PDB entry 4J8W | X-ray diffraction, 2.41 A resolution | chains E and I of the 10 polymer chains in the assembly

# Chain E
Protein: Histone H3.2
From: Xenopus laevis
UniProt: P84233 (H32_XENLA); residues 1-135 here correspond to UniProt positions 2-136 (UniProt number = residue number + 1)
Chain sequence (135 residues; each row starts with the number of its first residue):
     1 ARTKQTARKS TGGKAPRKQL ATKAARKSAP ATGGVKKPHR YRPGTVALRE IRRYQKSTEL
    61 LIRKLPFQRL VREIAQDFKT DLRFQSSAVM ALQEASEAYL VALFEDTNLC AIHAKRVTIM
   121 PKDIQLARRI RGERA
Unresolved in the structure: 1-37, 135
Differences from the reference sequence: conflict Ala102 (Gly103 in P84233)
Metal / ion sites: Mg2+ near Asp77 (its only coordinating residue here)
Swiss-Prot annotation at these positions:
  - modified residue: Arg2 (Asymmetric dimethylarginine), Thr3 (Phosphothreonine), Lys4 (Allysine), Gln5 (5-glutamyl dopamine), Thr6 (Phosphothreonine), Arg8 (Citrulline), Lys9 (N6,N6,N6-trimethyllysine), Ser10 (ADP-ribosylserine), Thr11 (Phosphothreonine), Lys14 (N6-(2-hydroxyisobutyryl)lysine), Arg17 (Asymmetric dimethylarginine), Lys18 (N6-(2-hydroxyisobutyryl)lysine), Lys23 (N6-(2-hydroxyisobutyryl)lysine), Arg26 (Citrulline), Lys27 (N6,N6,N6-trimethyllysine), Ser28 (ADP-ribosylserine), Lys36 (N6,N6,N6-trimethyllysine), Lys37 (N6-methyllysine), Tyr41 (Phosphotyrosine), Lys56 (N6,N6,N6-trimethyllysine) and 8 more in UniProt
  - lipidation: Cys110 (S-palmitoyl cysteine)

# Chain I
Molecule: 145-nt DNA strand
Sequence (145 nucleotides; numbered -72 to 72; the number before each row is that of its first residue; numbers below 1 keep their minus sign (DA-72 is residue -72)):
   -72 ATCAATATCC ACCTGCAGAT ACTACCAAAA GTGTATTTGG AAACTGCTCC ATCAAAAGGC
   -12 ATGTTCAGCT GAATCAGCTG AACATGCCTT TTGATGGAGC AGTTTCCAAA TACACTTTTG
    48 GTAGTATCTG CAGGTGGATA TTGAT

# How chain E and chain I interact
Residue-residue contacts - 27 pairs, chain E then chain I:
  His39(E) with DA-68(I), phosphate contact; DT-67(I), sugar contact
  Arg40(E) with DA9(I), hydrogen bond to the base; DC10(I), hydrogen bond to the sugar
  Tyr41(E) with DT-67(I), sugar contact; DA-66(I), sugar contact; DA9(I), sugar contact; DC10(I), hydrogen bond to the phosphate
  Arg42(E) with DA9(I), phosphate contact
  Pro43(E) with DA8(I), phosphate contact; DA9(I), sugar contact
  Gly44(E) with DA8(I), hydrogen bond to the phosphate; DA9(I), hydrogen bond to the phosphate
  Thr45(E) with DA9(I), hydrogen bond to the phosphate
  Val46(E) with DA9(I), hydrogen bond to the phosphate; DC10(I), phosphate contact
  Ala47(E) with DA9(I), hydrogen bond to the phosphate
  Arg49(E) with DA-66(I), hydrogen bond to the phosphate; DT-65(I), phosphate contact
  Arg63(E) with DT17(I), phosphate contact; DT18(I), salt bridge to the phosphate
  Lys64(E) with DT18(I), hydrogen bond to the phosphate
  Leu65(E) with DT18(I), hydrogen bond to the phosphate
  Pro66(E) with DT17(I), phosphate contact
  Arg69(E) with DT17(I), salt bridge to the phosphate
  Arg83(E) with DA25(I), sugar contact; DG26(I), sugar contact
Interface residues without a listed pair, chain E (18 interface residues in all): Lys56, Lys115
Interface residues without a listed pair, chain I (15 interface residues in all): DC-64, DG-2, DA-1, DT16

# In short
The interface between chain E and chain I involves 18 residues on one side and 15 on the other, with 11
hydrogen bonds and 2 salt bridges. Polar pairs include Arg40(E)-DA9(I), Arg40(E)-DC10(I) and Tyr41(E)-DC10(I).
Chain E is Histone H3.2 (Xenopus laevis) and chain I is a 145-nt DNA strand; the structure, X-ray structure of
NCP145 with chlorido(eta-6-p-cymene)(N-fluorophenyl-2-pyridinecarbothioamide)osmium(II), was determined by
X-ray diffraction together with 4J8V, 4J8X and 4J8U from the same study.
